PDB entry 3OIQ | X-ray diffraction, 2.40 A resolution | chains A and B

# Chain A
Molecule: Cell division control protein 13
From: Saccharomyces cerevisiae
Reference sequence: P32797 (CDC13_YEAST); numbering as in UniProt (aligned over 12-243)
Amino-acid sequence (233 residues; each row starts with the number of its first residue):
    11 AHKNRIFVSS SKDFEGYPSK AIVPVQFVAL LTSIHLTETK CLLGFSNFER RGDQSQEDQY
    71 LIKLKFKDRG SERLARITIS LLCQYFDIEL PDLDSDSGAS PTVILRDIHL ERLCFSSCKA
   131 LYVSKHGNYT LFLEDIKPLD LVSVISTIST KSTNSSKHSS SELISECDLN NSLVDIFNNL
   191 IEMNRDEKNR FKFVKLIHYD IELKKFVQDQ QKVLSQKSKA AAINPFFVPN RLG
Disordered / not traced: 11-12, 60-65, 103-110, 162-176, 225-243
Construct notes: expression tag (11)
Curated features (UniProtKB/Swiss-Prot):
  - mutagenesis: Lys-50 (K50Q: Increase in length of X' and Y' telomeres. Disrupts interaction with POL1 but not FUN12), Ile-72 (I72T: Disrupts interaction with POL1 and FUN12), Cys-124 (C124R: Disrupts interaction with POL1 but not FUN12), Leu-149 (L149S: Disrupts interaction with POL1 but not FUN12), Ser-228 (S228P: Disrupts interaction with POL1 but not FUN12), Gly-243 (G243R: Disrupts interaction with POL1 and FUN12)
Reported in the primary citation:
  - mutagenesis - L84R: decreased binding to DNA polymerase alpha catalytic subunit A (chain B)
  - mutagenesis - I32E, K73E/K75E/K77E, V133E: unchanged growth
  - mutagenesis - I87R, L91R, Y95R: abolished binding to dimeric state
  - mutagenesis - L84R/I87R/L91R/Y95R, L91R: decreased growth

# Chain B
Molecule: DNA polymerase alpha catalytic subunit A
From: Saccharomyces cerevisiae
Reference sequence: P13382 (DPOA_YEAST); numbering as in UniProt (aligned over 215-250)
Amino-acid sequence (36 residues; row label = number of the first residue in the row):
   215 SPLKLQSRKL RYANDVQDLL DDVENSPVVA TKRQNV
Disordered / not traced: 215, 246-250
Curated features (UniProtKB/Swiss-Prot):
  - modified residue: Ser-240 (Phosphoserine)
  - mutagenesis: Asp-236 (D236N: Increase in length of X' and Y' telomeres. No effect on telomere position effect. Reduced interaction with CDC13), Glu-238 (E238K: Increase in length of X' and Y' telomeres. Reduced interaction with CDC13), Pro-241 (P241T: Increase in length of X' and Y' telomeres. Reduced interaction with CDC13)

# How chain A and chain B interact
Residue-residue contacts - 26 pairs, chain A then chain B:
  Ile-32(A) / Val-230(B)  hydrophobic
  Leu-71(A) / Val-242(B)  hydrophobic
  Lys-73(A) / Asp-236(B)  salt bridge
  Lys-75(A) / Asp-232(B)  hydrogen bond (side chain-backbone)
  Lys-75(A) / Asp-236(B)  salt bridge
  Leu-131(A) / Leu-233(B)  hydrophobic
  Val-133(A) / Leu-233(B)
  Val-133(A) / Leu-234(B)  hydrophobic
  Val-133(A) / Val-237(B)
  Ser-134(A) / Leu-234(B)
  Lys-135(A) / Leu-234(B)
  Lys-135(A) / Val-237(B)
  Lys-135(A) / Glu-238(B)  salt bridge
  His-136(A) / Glu-238(B)  salt bridge
  Asn-138(A) / Val-237(B)
  Asn-138(A) / Pro-241(B)
  Asn-138(A) / Val-243(B)
  Asn-138(A) / Ala-244(B)
  Asn-138(A) / Thr-245(B)  hydrogen bond (side chain-backbone)
  Tyr-139(A) / Val-242(B)
  Tyr-139(A) / Val-243(B)  hydrogen bond (backbone-backbone)
  Thr-140(A) / Val-237(B)
  Thr-140(A) / Pro-241(B)
  Thr-140(A) / Val-242(B)  hydrogen bond (side chain-backbone)
  Phe-142(A) / Asp-236(B)
  Phe-142(A) / Val-237(B)  hydrophobic
Interface residues without a listed pair, chain A (16 interface residues in all): Lys-30, Leu-52, Gly-137
Interface residues without a listed pair, chain B (13 interface residues in all): Ser-240
From the paper, about this interface:
  - pairs named by the authors: Lys-73(A)/Asp-236(B) (salt bridge)
  - interface residues, chain A: Ile-32(A), Thr-140(A)
  - hot spots on chain A (mutagenesis) - I32E, K73E/K75E/K77E, V133E: abolished binding to DNA polymerase alpha catalytic subunit A (chain B)
  - interface residues, chain B: Val-230(B), Asp-232(B), Leu-233(B), Leu-234(B), Val-237(B), Glu-238(B), Pro-241(B), Val-242(B), Val-243(B)
  - hot spots on chain B (mutagenesis) - P241T: abolished binding to Cell division control protein 13 (chain A) (citing earlier work)
  - hot spots on chain B (mutagenesis) - E238K: decreased binding to Cell division control protein 13 (chain A) (citing earlier work)

# Overview
16 residues of chain A and 13 residues of chain B are in contact, with 4 hydrogen bonds and 4 salt bridges.
Polar contacts include Lys-73(A)/Asp-236(B), Lys-75(A)/Asp-236(B) and Lys-135(A)/Glu-238(B). The paper
describes a salt bridge between Lys-73(A) and Asp-236(B). The paper reports that I87R, L91R and Y95R of chain
A abolish binding to dimeric state; interface residues Ile-32(A), Thr-140(A) and Val-230(B) among others; 10
substitutions were tested in all.
Here chain A is Cell division control protein 13 and chain B is DNA polymerase alpha catalytic subunit A, both
from Saccharomyces cerevisiae. Entry 3OIQ (Crystal structure of yeast telomere protein Cdc13 OB1 and the
catalytic subunit of DNA polymerase alpha ...) was determined by X-ray diffraction, deposited together with
3OIP.
